PDB entry 6UZM | X-ray diffraction, 1.80 A resolution | chains A and B of the 3 polymer chains in the assembly

# Chain A
Protein: MHC class I antigen
Organism: Homo sapiens
UniProtKB: F4NBQ8 (F4NBQ8_HUMAN); residues 1-276 here correspond to UniProt positions 25-300 (UniProt number = residue number + 24)
Chain sequence (276 residues; numbered 1 to 276; the number before each row is that of its first residue):
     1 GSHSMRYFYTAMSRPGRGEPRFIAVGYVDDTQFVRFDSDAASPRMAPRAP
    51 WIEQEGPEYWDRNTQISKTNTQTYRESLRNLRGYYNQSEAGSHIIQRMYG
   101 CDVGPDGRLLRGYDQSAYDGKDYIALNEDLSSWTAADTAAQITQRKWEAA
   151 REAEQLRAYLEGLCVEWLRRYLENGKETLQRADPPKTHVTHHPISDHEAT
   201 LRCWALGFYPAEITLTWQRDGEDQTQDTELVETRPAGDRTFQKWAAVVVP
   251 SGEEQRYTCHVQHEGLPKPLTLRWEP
Disulfide bonds: Cys101-Cys164, Cys203-Cys259

# Chain B
Protein: Beta-2-microglobulin
Organism: Homo sapiens
UniProtKB: P61769 (B2MG_HUMAN); residues 1-99 here correspond to UniProt positions 21-119 (UniProt number = residue number + 20)
Chain sequence (100 residues; row label = number of the first residue in the row; numbering starts at 0):
     0 MIQRTPKIQVYSRHPAENGKSNFLNCYVSGFHPSDIEVDLLKNGERIEKV
    50 EHSDLSFSKDWSFYLLYYTEFTPTEKDEYACRVNHVTLSQPKIVKWDRDM
Disordered / not traced: 0
Construct notes: initiating methionine (0)
UniProt features mapped onto this chain:
  - modified residue: Gln2 (Pyrrolidone carboxylic acid)
  - glycosylation: Ile1 (N-linked (Glc) (glycation) isoleucine), Lys19 (N-linked (Glc) (glycation) lysine), Lys41 (N-linked (Glc) (glycation) lysine), Lys48 (N-linked (Glc) (glycation) lysine), Lys58 (N-linked (Glc) (glycation) lysine), Lys91 (N-linked (Glc) (glycation) lysine), Lys94 (N-linked (Glc) (glycation) lysine)
Disulfide bonds: Cys25-Cys80
Bound ions: Na+: Asn83, His84, Leu87

# Interface between chain A and chain B
Contacting residue pairs - 56 pairs, chain A then chain B:
  Phe8(A) - Ser55(B)
  Phe8(A) - Phe56(B)  hydrophobic
  Tyr9(A) - Phe56(B)
  Thr10(A) - Phe56(B)
  Thr10(A) - Phe62(B)
  Met12(A) - Ser33(B)
  Met12(A) - Asp34(B)
  Arg17(A) - Asp34(B)  salt bridge
  Val25(A) - Asp53(B)
  Val25(A) - Leu54(B)
  Val25(A) - Ser55(B)
  Tyr27(A) - Ser55(B)
  Tyr27(A) - Tyr63(B)  hydrogen bond
  Gln32(A) - Asp53(B)  hydrogen bond
  Arg35(A) - Asp53(B)  salt bridge
  Arg48(A) - Asp53(B)  salt bridge
  Ile94(A) - Pro32(B)  hydrophobic
  Ile94(A) - Ser33(B)
  Gln96(A) - His31(B)  hydrogen bond
  Gln96(A) - Phe56(B)
  Gln96(A) - Trp60(B)  hydrogen bond (side chain-backbone)
  Gln96(A) - Phe62(B)
  Arg97(A) - Phe56(B)
  Met98(A) - Phe56(B)  hydrophobic
  Met98(A) - Lys58(B)
  Met98(A) - Trp60(B)  hydrophobic
  Gln115(A) - Trp60(B)
  Ser116(A) - Trp60(B)
  Ala117(A) - Trp60(B)  hydrophobic
  Asp119(A) - His31(B)
  Gly120(A) - Arg3(B)  hydrogen bond (backbone-side chain)
  Gly120(A) - His31(B)
  Gly120(A) - Trp60(B)
  Lys121(A) - Ile1(B)
  Asp122(A) - Trp60(B)  hydrogen bond
  His192(A) - Met99(B)
  Arg202(A) - Met99(B)
  Trp204(A) - Asp98(B)
  Val231(A) - Gln8(B)
  Glu232(A) - Lys6(B)  salt bridge
  Glu232(A) - Gln8(B)  hydrogen bond (backbone-side chain)
  Glu232(A) - Ser28(B)  hydrogen bond
  Thr233(A) - Tyr26(B)
  Arg234(A) - Gln8(B)  hydrogen bond
  Arg234(A) - Tyr10(B)
  Pro235(A) - Tyr10(B)  hydrogen bond (backbone-side chain)
  Pro235(A) - Asn24(B)
  Pro235(A) - Tyr26(B)
  Ala236(A) - Arg12(B)  hydrogen bond (backbone-side chain)
  Ala236(A) - Asn24(B)  hydrogen bond (backbone-side chain)
  Gly237(A) - Arg12(B)
  Gly237(A) - Leu65(B)
  Asp238(A) - Arg12(B)
  Gln242(A) - Tyr10(B)
  Gln242(A) - Ser11(B)  hydrogen bond (side chain-backbone)
  Gln242(A) - Arg12(B)  hydrogen bond (side chain-backbone)
Also at the interface, not in a pair above, chain A (34 interface residues in all): Ile23
Also at the interface, not in a pair above, chain B (27 interface residues in all): His13, Ser57

# In short
34 residues of chain A face 27 of chain B across their interface, with 14 hydrogen bonds and 4 salt bridges.
Among the polar pairs are Arg17(A)-Asp34(B), Arg35(A)-Asp53(B) and Arg48(A)-Asp53(B). The Na+ site is built by
Asn83(B), His84(B) and Leu87(B).
Here chain A is MHC class I antigen and chain B is Beta-2-microglobulin, both from Homo sapiens. Entry 6UZM
(HLA-B*15:02 complexed with a synthetic peptide) was determined by X-ray diffraction.
